6GK7 - chains L and H of the 3 polymer chains in the assembly; structure by X-ray diffraction, 2.95 A resolution.

Chain L:
Name: Human fab antibody fragment of cbtau-27.1(s31y, T100I)
From: Homo sapiens
Notes: fragment: fab antibody fragment; antibody fragment or engineered binder
Sequence (216 residues; numbered 2 to 217; the number before each row is that of its first residue):
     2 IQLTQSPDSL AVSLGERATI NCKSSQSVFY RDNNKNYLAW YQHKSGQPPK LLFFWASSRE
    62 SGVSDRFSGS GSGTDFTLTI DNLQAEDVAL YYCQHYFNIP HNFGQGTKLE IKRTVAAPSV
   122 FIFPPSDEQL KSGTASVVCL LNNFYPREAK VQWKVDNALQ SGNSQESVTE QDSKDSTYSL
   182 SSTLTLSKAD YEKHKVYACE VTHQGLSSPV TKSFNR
Cystine bridges: Cys23-Cys94, Cys140-Cys200

Chain H:
Name: Human fab antibody fragment of cbtau-27.1(s31y, T100I)
From: Homo sapiens
Notes: fragment: fab antibody fragment; antibody fragment or engineered binder
Sequence (223 residues; row label = number of the first residue in the row):
     1 QVQLVESGPE MRKPGESLKI SCKTSGYIFS DYWTAWVRQL PGKGLQWMGI IYSGDSDTRY
    61 HPSVQGHVTM STDSSLTTAY LQWSSLKASD TGIYYCARLD ARVDAGWQLD SWGQGTLVTV
   121 SSASTKGPSV FPLAPSSKST SGGTAALGCL VKDYFPEPVT VSWNSGALTS GVHTFPAVLQ
   181 SSGLYSLSSV VTVPSSSLGT QTYICNVNHK PSNTKVDKRV EPK
Cystine bridges: Cys22-Cys96, Cys149-Cys205

Interface between chain L and chain H:
Pairs across the interface (84):
  Asp9(L) with Lys43(H), salt bridge
  Tyr38(L) with Trp107(H), hydrophobic
  Tyr42(L) with Gln108(H); Leu109(H), hydrogen bond (side chain-backbone); Trp112(H), hydrophobic
  His44(L) with Gln39(H); Tyr95(H), hydrogen bond
  Gln48(L) with Tyr95(H)
  Pro49(L) with Tyr95(H), hydrophobic; Trp112(H), hydrophobic; Gly113(H)
  Pro50(L) with Tyr95(H); Trp112(H)
  Leu52(L) with Gln108(H); Leu109(H); Asp110(H)
  Phe55(L) with Gln108(H)
  Trp56(L) with Ala105(H); Gly106(H)
  Leu91(L) with Gly42(H); Lys43(H)
  Tyr93(L) with Lys43(H); Gly44(H), hydrogen bond (side chain-backbone); Leu45(H), hydrophobic
  Gln95(L) with Trp47(H)
  Tyr97(L) with Trp107(H); Gln108(H)
  Ile100(L) with Trp47(H), hydrophobic; Arg59(H); Tyr60(H)
  Pro101(L) with Trp47(H), hydrophobic; His61(H)
  His102(L) with Trp47(H)
  Asn103(L) with His61(H), hydrogen bond
  Phe104(L) with Val37(H), hydrophobic; Leu45(H); Trp47(H), hydrophobic; Leu109(H), hydrophobic; Trp112(H), hydrophobic
  Gln106(L) with Lys43(H); Gly44(H)
  Gly107(L) with Lys43(H), hydrogen bond (backbone-side chain)
  Phe122(L) with Lys138(H); Ser139(H); Ser141(H); Ala146(H), hydrophobic
  Ile123(L) with Lys138(H), hydrogen bond (backbone-backbone)
  Phe124(L) with Leu133(H); Ala134(H); Ser139(H); Ala146(H); Leu147(H), hydrophobic
  Ser127(L) with Phe131(H); Pro132(H)
  Asp128(L) with Lys223(H), salt bridge
  Glu129(L) with Pro132(H); Lys218(H), salt bridge
  Gln130(L) with Phe131(H); Lys152(H)
  Ser137(L) with Leu150(H); Lys152(H)
  Val139(L) with Leu133(H), hydrophobic
  Leu141(L) with Phe175(H), hydrophobic; Val190(H), hydrophobic
  Asn143(L) with His173(H); Thr192(H)
  Asn144(L) with His173(H), hydrogen bond
  Gln166(L) with Val178(H); Leu179(H), hydrogen bond (side chain-backbone); Gln180(H)
  Glu167(L) with Val178(H)
  Ser168(L) with Phe175(H); Pro176(H), hydrogen bond (side chain-backbone); Val178(H)
  Val169(L) with Pro176(H)
  Thr170(L) with Phe175(H)
  Ser180(L) with His173(H), hydrogen bond; Phe175(H)
  Leu181(L) with Phe175(H)
  Ser182(L) with Phe175(H); Ser188(H), hydrogen bond
  Thr186(L) with Lys152(H)
  Lys213(L) with Lys138(H)
  Ser214(L) with Lys138(H), hydrogen bond (backbone-side chain)
Also at the interface, not in a pair above, chain L (52 interface residues in all): Lys36, Ala40, Glu61, Phe98, Thr108, Ser133, Asp173, Phe215
Also at the interface, not in a pair above, chain H (48 interface residues in all): Ile50, Pro62, Leu99, Asp104, Val130, Ser137, Thr140

In short:
52 residues of chain L and 48 residues of chain H are in contact, with 12 hydrogen bonds and 3 salt bridges.
Polar contacts include Asp9(L)-Lys43(H), Asp128(L)-Lys223(H) and Glu129(L)-Lys218(H).
Here chain L is Human fab antibody fragment of cbtau-27.1(s31y, T100I) and chain H is Human fab antibody
fragment of cbtau-27.1(s31y, T100I), both from Homo sapiens. Entry 6GK7 (Crystal structure of anti-tau
antibody dmCBTAU-27.1, double mutant (S31Y, T100I) of CBTAU-27.1, in complex with Tau ...) was determined by
X-ray diffraction (same publication as 5ZV3, 6GK8, 6DCV and 6DCW).
